PDB entry 7FJE | electron microscopy, 3.00 A resolution | chains b and m of the 8 polymer chains in the assembly

[Chain b]
Protein: T-cell surface glycoprotein CD3 zeta chain
Organism: Homo sapiens
Reference sequence: P20963 (CD3Z_HUMAN); residue numbers follow UniProt; this construct covers 1-164
Amino-acid sequence (165 residues; row label = number of the first residue in the row):
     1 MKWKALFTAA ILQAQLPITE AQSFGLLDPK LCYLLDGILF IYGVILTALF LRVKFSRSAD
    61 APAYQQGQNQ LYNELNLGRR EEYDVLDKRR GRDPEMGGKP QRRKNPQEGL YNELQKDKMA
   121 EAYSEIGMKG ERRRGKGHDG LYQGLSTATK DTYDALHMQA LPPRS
Disordered / not traced: 1-25, 55-165
Differences from the reference sequence: expression tag (165)
UniProt features mapped onto this chain:
  - modified residue: Ser58 (Phosphoserine), Tyr64 (Phosphotyrosine), Tyr72 (Phosphotyrosine), Tyr83 (Phosphotyrosine), Tyr111 (Phosphotyrosine), Tyr123 (Phosphotyrosine), Tyr142 (Phosphotyrosine), Tyr153 (Phosphotyrosine)

[Chain m]
Protein: T cell receptor alpha variable 12-3, Possible J 11 gene segment, T cell receptor alpha chain constant
Organism: Homo sapiens
Reference sequence: chimeric construct of A0A0B4J271, A0N4Z6, P01848: residues 2-114 from A0A0B4J271 (TVAL3_HUMAN) positions 2-114 (same numbers); residues 116-132 from A0N4Z6 positions 4-20 (UniProt number = residue number - 112); residues 134-273 from P01848 positions 1-140 (UniProt number = residue number - 133)
Amino-acid sequence (272 residues; numbered 2 to 273; the number before each row is that of its first residue):
     2 MKSLRVLLVI LWLQLSWVWS QQKEVEQDPG PLSVPEGAIV SLNCTYSNSA FQYFMWYRQY
    62 SRKGPELLMY TYSSGNKEDG RFTAQVDKSS KYISLFIRDS QPSDSATYLC AMSKGYSTLT
   122 FGKGTMLLVS PDIQNPDPAV YQLRDSKSSD KSVCLFTDFD SQTNVSQSKD SDVYITDKTV
   182 LDMRSMDFKS NSAVAWSNKS DFACANAFNN SIIPEDTFFP SPESSCDVKL VEKSFETDTN
   242 LNFQNLSVIG FRILLLKVAG FNLLMTLRLW SS
Disordered / not traced: 2-27
Disulfide bonds: Cys45-Cys111, Cys155-Cys205
Differences from the reference sequence: linker (115, 133)
UniProt features mapped onto this chain:
  - glycosylation (N-linked (GlcNAc...) asparagine): Asn44, Asn165, Asn199, Asn210, Asn246
  - region: Cys227 to Ser248 (Connecting peptide)

[Chain b / chain m interface]
Residue-residue contacts (7; chain b residue first):
  Leu27(b) - Glu233(m)
  Tyr33(b) - Arg253(m)
  Asp36(b) - Arg253(m)  salt bridge
  Phe40(b) - Leu257(m)  hydrophobic
  Val44(b) - Leu264(m)
  Ala48(b) - Leu264(m)  hydrophobic
  Arg52(b) - Trp271(m)
Also at the interface, not in a pair above, chain b (9 interface residues in all): Thr47, Leu51
Also at the interface, not in a pair above, chain m (9 interface residues in all): Val249, Ala260, Leu268, Ser272

[In short]
The chain b/chain m interface involves 9 residues from each chain; the contacts include 1 salt bridge. Its one
salt-bridged contact is Asp36(b)-Arg253(m).
Chain b is T-cell surface glycoprotein CD3 zeta chain and chain m is T cell receptor alpha variable 12-3,
Possible J 11 gene segment, T cell receptor alpha chain constant, both from Homo sapiens; the structure,
Cryo-EM structure of a membrane protein(LL), was determined by electron microscopy, deposited together with
7FJD and 7FJF.
